6JWP - chains D and E of the 5 polymer chains in the assembly; structure by X-ray diffraction, 3.20 A resolution.

== Chain D ==
Protein: Ego2
From: Saccharomyces cerevisiae S288c
Reference sequence: Q3E830 (YC075_YEAST); residues 1-75 here = UniProt positions 1-75
Sequence (75 residues; row label = number of the first residue in the row):
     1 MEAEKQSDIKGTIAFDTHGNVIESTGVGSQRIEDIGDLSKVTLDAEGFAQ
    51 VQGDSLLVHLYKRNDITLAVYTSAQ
Not modelled in the structure: 1-7, 75

== Chain E ==
Protein: Protein SLM4
From: Saccharomyces cerevisiae S288c
Reference sequence: P38247 (SLM4_YEAST); residue numbers follow UniProt; this construct covers 1-162
Sequence (162 residues; row label = number of the first residue in the row):
     1 MVMLHSKNVKGFLENTLKPYDLHSVDFKTSSLQSSMIITATNGGILSYAT
    51 SNNDVPKNSINEINSVNNLKMMSLLIKDKWSEDENDTEEQHSNSCYPVEI
   101 DSFKTKIYTYEMEDLHTCVAQIPNSDLLLLFIAEGSFPYGLLVIKIERAM
   151 RELTDLFGYKLG
Not modelled in the structure: 1, 52-63, 89-91

== How chain D and chain E interact ==
Pairs across the interface - 21 pairs, chain D then chain E:
  Asp16(D) - Tyr96(E)  hydrogen bond
  Asp16(D) - Gly140(E)
  His18(D) - Asn93(E)  hydrogen bond (side chain-backbone)
  His18(D) - Cys95(E)
  His18(D) - Tyr96(E)
  Asn20(D) - Tyr96(E)  hydrogen bond
  Asn20(D) - Tyr139(E)
  Asn20(D) - Gly140(E)
  Val21(D) - Pro138(E)
  Val21(D) - Tyr139(E)
  Val21(D) - Gly140(E)  hydrogen bond (backbone-backbone)
  Val21(D) - Leu141(E)  hydrogen bond (backbone-backbone)
  Ile22(D) - Gly140(E)
  Ile22(D) - Leu141(E)
  Ile22(D) - Ile144(E)  hydrophobic
  Glu23(D) - Val25(E)
  Glu23(D) - Phe27(E)
  Ser24(D) - Phe27(E)
  Thr25(D) - Val25(E)
  Thr25(D) - Asp26(E)
  Thr25(D) - Phe27(E)
Interface residues without a listed pair, chain D (9 interface residues in all): Thr12
Interface residues without a listed pair, chain E (12 interface residues in all): Thr109

== Overview ==
Chain D and chain E form an interface of 9 and 12 residues respectively, with 5 hydrogen bonds. Among the
polar pairs are Asp16(D)-Tyr96(E), His18(D)-Asn93(E) and Asn20(D)-Tyr96(E).
Chain D is Ego2 and chain E is Protein SLM4, both from Saccharomyces cerevisiae S288c; the structure, crystal
structure of EGOC, was determined by X-ray diffraction.
